8HXC - chains D and K of the 14 polymer chains in the assembly; structure by electron microscopy, 3.12 A resolution.

Chain D:
Name: NFkB inhibitor
From: Monkeypox virus
UniProtKB: Q3I8Y9 (Q3I8Y9_MONPV); numbering as in UniProt (aligned over 18-220)
Sequence (203 residues; row label = number of the first residue in the row):
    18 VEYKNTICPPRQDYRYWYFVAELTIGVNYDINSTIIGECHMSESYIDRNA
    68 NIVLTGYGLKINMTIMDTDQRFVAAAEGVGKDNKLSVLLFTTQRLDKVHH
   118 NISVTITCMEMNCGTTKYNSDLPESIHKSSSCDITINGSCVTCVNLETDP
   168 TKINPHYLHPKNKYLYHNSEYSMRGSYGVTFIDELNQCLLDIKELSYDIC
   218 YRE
Disordered / not traced: 18-19
Disulfides: Cys56-Cys217, Cys125-Cys157, Cys160-Cys205

Chain K:
Name: T-lymphocyte activation antigen CD86
From: Homo sapiens
UniProtKB: P42081 (CD86_HUMAN); numbering as in UniProt (aligned over 26-238)
Sequence (213 residues; row label = number of the first residue in the row):
    26 LKIQAYFNETADLPCQFANSQNQSLSELVVFWQDQENLVLNEVYLGKEKF
    76 DSVHSKYMGRTSFDSDSWTLRLHNLQIKDKGLYQCIIHHKKPTGMIRIHQ
   126 MNSELSVLANFSQPEIVPISNITENVYINLTCSSIHGYPEPKKMSVLLRT
   176 KNSTIEYDGVMQKSQDNVTELYDVSISLSVSFPDVTSNMTIFCILETDKT
   226 RLLSSPFSIELED
Disordered / not traced: 26, 133-238
Disulfides: Cys40-Cys110
Swiss-Prot annotation at these positions:
  - glycosylation (N-linked (GlcNAc...) asparagine): Asn33, Asn47, Asn135, Asn146, Asn154, Asn177, Asn192, Asn213

Interface between chain D and chain K:
Residue-residue contacts - 39 pairs, chain D then chain K:
  Tyr135(D) with Thr118(K); Ile121(K)
  Leu139(D) with Ile121(K), hydrophobic
  Pro140(D) with Ile121(K); Arg122(K); Ile123(K), hydrophobic
  Glu141(D) with Ile123(K)
  Ser142(D) with Arg122(K), hydrogen bond; Ile123(K); His124(K); Gln125(K), hydrogen bond (backbone-backbone)
  Ile143(D) with Gln125(K)
  Lys145(D) with Ile123(K); His124(K)
  Asn162(D) with Arg122(K)
  Tyr188(D) with Asn127(K), hydrogen bond
  Arg191(D) with Gln125(K)
  Ser193(D) with Arg122(K), hydrogen bond; Gln125(K)
  Tyr194(D) with Arg122(K), hydrogen bond (backbone-side chain)
  Gly195(D) with Ile121(K); Arg122(K), hydrogen bond (backbone-backbone)
  Val196(D) with Met120(K)
  Thr197(D) with Gly119(K); Met120(K), hydrogen bond (backbone-backbone)
  Phe198(D) with Thr118(K); Gly119(K)
  Asp200(D) with Tyr69(K); Lys115(K), salt bridge
  Leu202(D) with Val54(K), hydrophobic; Phe56(K), hydrophobic; Val64(K), hydrophobic; Glu67(K)
  Asn203(D) with Phe56(K); Gln58(K), hydrogen bond; Ile111(K); His113(K)
  Leu206(D) with Gln58(K); Asn62(K)
Interface residues without a listed pair, chain D (23 interface residues in all): Lys134, Ser137, Glu164
Interface residues without a listed pair, chain K (23 interface residues in all): Lys27, Phe42, Ser77, Met126

Summary:
Chain D and chain K each contribute 23 residues to their interface; the contacts include 8 hydrogen bonds and
1 salt bridge. Polar contacts include Asp200(D)-Lys115(K), Ser142(D)-Arg122(K) and Tyr188(D)-Asn127(K).
Chain D is NFkB inhibitor (Monkeypox virus) and chain K is T-lymphocyte activation antigen CD86 (Homo
sapiens); the structure, Cryo-EM structure of MPXV M2 heptamer in complex with human B7.2, was determined by
electron microscopy, deposited together with 8HXA and 8HXB.
